6PBV - chains B and G of the 3 polymer chains in the assembly; structure by X-ray diffraction, 1.57 A resolution.

[Chain B]
Protein: Fab668 heavy chain
Organism: Homo sapiens
Sequence (229 residues; row label = number of the first residue in the row; a row labelled like 82A-82C holds insertion residues (82A, then the next letters in order)):
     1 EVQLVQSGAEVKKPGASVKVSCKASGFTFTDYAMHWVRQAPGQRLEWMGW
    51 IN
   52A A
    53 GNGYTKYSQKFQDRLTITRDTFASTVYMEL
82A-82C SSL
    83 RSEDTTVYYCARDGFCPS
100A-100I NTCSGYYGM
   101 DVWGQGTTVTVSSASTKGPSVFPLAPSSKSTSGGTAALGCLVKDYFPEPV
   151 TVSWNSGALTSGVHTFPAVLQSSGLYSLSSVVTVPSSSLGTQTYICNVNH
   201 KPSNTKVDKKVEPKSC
Disordered / not traced: 127-132, 215-216
Modified residues: Glu-1 (pyroglutamic acid; PCA)
Disulfide bonds: Cys-22/Cys-92, Cys-98/Cys-100C, Cys-140/Cys-196
From the paper describing this entry:
  - contacts within the chain: Cys-98/Tyr-100F (hydrophobic contact), Tyr-100F/Tyr-100G (hydrophobic contact), Cys-98/Tyr-100G (hydrophobic contact)

[Chain G]
Protein: Junctional peptide
Sequence (16 residues; numbered 0 to 15; the number before each row is that of its first residue; numbering starts at 0):
     0 XKQPADGNPDPNANPX
Disordered / not traced: 0-5
Modified residues: ACE (acetyl group) at position 0; NH2 (amino group) at position 15
From the paper describing this entry:
  - contacts within the chain: Asn-11/Asn-13 (hydrogen bond)

[How chain B and chain G interact]
Contacting residue pairs - 26 pairs, chain B then chain G:
  Ala-33(B) / Asn-13(G)
  Trp-50(B) / Ala-12(G)
  Trp-50(B) / Asn-13(G)
  Trp-50(B) / Pro-14(G)
  Asn-52(B) / Asn-13(G)  hydrogen bond
  Asn-52(B) / Pro-14(G)  hydrogen bond (side chain-backbone)
  Tyr-56(B) / Pro-14(G)
  Thr-57(B) / Pro-14(G)
  Gly-96(B) / Asn-13(G)  hydrogen bond (backbone-side chain)
  Phe-97(B) / Asn-13(G)
  Cys-98(B) / Asn-11(G)  hydrogen bond (backbone-side chain)
  Cys-98(B) / Asn-13(G)  hydrogen bond (backbone-side chain)
  Ser-100(B) / Asn-11(G)  hydrogen bond (backbone-side chain)
  Asn-100A(B) / Asn-7(G)  hydrogen bond (backbone-side chain)
  Asn-100A(B) / Asp-9(G)
  Asn-100A(B) / Pro-10(G)
  Asn-100A(B) / Asn-11(G)
  Thr-100B(B) / Asp-9(G)
  Cys-100C(B) / Asp-9(G)  hydrogen bond (backbone-backbone)
  Cys-100C(B) / Pro-10(G)
  Cys-100C(B) / Asn-11(G)
  Ser-100D(B) / Asp-9(G)
  Tyr-100G(B) / Pro-10(G)
  Tyr-100G(B) / Asn-11(G)
  Tyr-100G(B) / Ala-12(G)  hydrogen bond (side chain-backbone)
  Tyr-100G(B) / Asn-13(G)  hydrogen bond
Other interface residues (no listed pair), chain B (16 interface residues in all): Lys-58, Pro-99
Other interface residues (no listed pair), chain G (8 interface residues in all): NH2_15
From the paper, about this interface:
  - pairs named by the authors: Asn-52(B)/Asn-13(G) (hydrogen bond), Gly-96(B)/Asn-13(G) (backbone contact), Cys-98(B)/Asn-13(G) (backbone contact), Ser-100(B)/Asn-11(G) (backbone contact), Tyr-100G(B)/Ala-12(G) (hydrophobic contact), Asn-11(G)/Cys-98(B) (backbone contact)
  - epitope / paratope residues, chain B: Asn-52(B), Gly-96(B), Cys-98(B), Ser-100(B), Tyr-100G(B)
  - epitope / paratope residues, chain G: Asn-11(G), Ala-12(G), Asn-13(G)
  - hot spots on chain G (mutagenesis) - A12K, N13A: decreased binding to Fab668

[Overview]
16 residues of chain B and 8 residues of chain G are in contact; the contacts include 10 hydrogen bonds. Among
the polar pairs are Asn-52(B)/Asn-13(G), Asn-52(B)/Pro-14(G) and Gly-96(B)/Asn-13(G). The paper describes a
hydrogen bond between Asn-52(B) and Asn-13(G); backbone contacts between Gly-96(B) and Asn-13(G), Cys-98(B)
and Asn-13(G) and Ser-100(B) and Asn-11(G) among others; a hydrophobic contact between Tyr-100G(B) and
Ala-12(G). The paper reports that A12K and N13A of chain G reduce binding to Fab668; epitope/paratope residues
Asn-52(B), Gly-96(B) and Asn-11(G) among others.
Here chain B is Fab668 heavy chain (Homo sapiens) and chain G is Junctional peptide. Entry 6PBV (Crystal
structure of Fab668 complex) was determined by X-ray diffraction together with 6PBW from the same study.
